3AY7 - chains A and B; structure by X-ray diffraction, 1.90 A resolution.

== Chain A (and B) ==
Molecule: Glucose 1-dehydrogenase 4
Organism: Bacillus megaterium
Notes: EC 1.1.1.47; chain B of this document is another copy of the same molecule, construct and numbering; everything in this record applies to it too
Reference sequence: P39485 (DHG4_BACME); residue numbers follow UniProt; this construct covers 1-261
Chain sequence (269 residues; each row starts with the number of its first residue; numbers below 1 keep their minus sign (Met-7 is residue -7)):
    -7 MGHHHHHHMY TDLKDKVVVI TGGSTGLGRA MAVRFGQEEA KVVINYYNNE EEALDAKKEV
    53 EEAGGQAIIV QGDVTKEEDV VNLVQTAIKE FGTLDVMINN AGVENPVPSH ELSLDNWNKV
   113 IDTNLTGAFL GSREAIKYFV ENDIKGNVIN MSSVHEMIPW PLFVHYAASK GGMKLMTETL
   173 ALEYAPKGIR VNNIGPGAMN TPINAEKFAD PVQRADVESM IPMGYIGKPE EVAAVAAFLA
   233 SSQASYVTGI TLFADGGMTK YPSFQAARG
Not modelled in the structure: -7 to -1, 260-261 (chain B: -7 to -1, 259-261)
Differences from the reference sequence: expression tag (-7 to 0); engineered mutation Ala259 (Gly in P39485)
Curated features (UniProtKB/Swiss-Prot):
  - active site: Tyr158 (Proton acceptor)
  - binding site (substrate): Ser145
Reported in the primary citation:
  - conformationally variable residues (order/disorder transition, side-chain flip): Lys199, Ala259 to Gly261
  - catalytic residues: Ser145, Tyr158 (citing earlier work)
  - mutagenesis - G261A (100-1000-fold), G261V (100-1000-fold), G261DEL (100-1000-fold): decreased catalytic activity on d-glucose
  - mutagenesis - A258F: decreased catalytic activity
  - mutagenesis - A258F, G261DEL: decreased stability
  - specificity-determining residues: Tyr39 (proposed by the authors, not directly observed)

== Chain A / chain B interface ==
Pairs across the interface (72):
  Glu69(A) with Leu106(B)
  Pro100(A) with Glu175(B)
  Ser101(A) with Arg125(B); Leu172(B); Glu175(B), hydrogen bond; Tyr176(B), hydrogen bond (backbone-side chain)
  His102(A) with Arg125(B); Ile128(B); Lys129(B); Tyr176(B), hydrogen bond
  Leu104(A) with Phe121(B); Arg125(B), hydrogen bond (backbone-side chain)
  Ser105(A) with Arg125(B)
  Leu106(A) with Glu69(B); Thr118(B); Arg125(B)
  Trp109(A) with Leu117(B), hydrophobic; Thr118(B), hydrogen bond; Phe121(B), hydrophobic
  Leu117(A) with Trp109(B), hydrophobic
  Thr118(A) with Leu106(B); Trp109(B), hydrogen bond
  Phe121(A) with Leu104(B); Trp109(B), hydrophobic
  Arg125(A) with Ser101(B); His102(B); Leu104(B), hydrogen bond (side chain-backbone); Ser105(B); Leu106(B)
  Ile128(A) with His102(B)
  Lys129(A) with His102(B)
  Val132(A) with His102(B)
  His147(A) with Leu167(B)
  Glu148(A) with Leu167(B)
  Pro151(A) with Glu170(B); Thr171(B)
  Trp152(A) with Thr171(B), hydrogen bond (backbone-side chain)
  Pro153(A) with Thr171(B); Leu174(B), hydrophobic; Glu175(B)
  Leu154(A) with Glu175(B), hydrogen bond (backbone-side chain)
  Val156(A) with Met168(B), hydrophobic; Thr171(B)
  Ala159(A) with Leu167(B); Thr171(B)
  Ala160(A) with Gly164(B)
  Gly163(A) with Gly163(B); Gly164(B); Leu167(B)
  Gly164(A) with Ala160(B); Gly163(B); Gly164(B)
  Leu167(A) with His147(B); Glu148(B); Met149(B); Ala159(B); Gly163(B)
  Met168(A) with Val156(B)
  Glu170(A) with Pro151(B)
  Thr171(A) with Pro151(B); Trp152(B), hydrogen bond (side chain-backbone); Pro153(B); Val156(B); Ala159(B)
  Leu172(A) with Ser101(B)
  Leu174(A) with Pro153(B)
  Glu175(A) with Pro100(B); Ser101(B), hydrogen bond; Pro153(B); Leu154(B), hydrogen bond (side chain-backbone)
  Tyr176(A) with Ser101(B), hydrogen bond (side chain-backbone); His102(B), hydrogen bond
Other interface residues (no listed pair), chain A (40 interface residues in all): Val99, Asn110, Ile113, Leu122, Met149, Ile150
Other interface residues (no listed pair), chain B (40 interface residues in all): Val99, Asn110, Ile113, Leu122, Val132, Ile150

== Summary ==
Chain A and chain B each contribute 40 residues to their interface; the contacts include 14 hydrogen bonds.
Among the polar pairs are Ser101(A)-Glu175(B), Ser101(A)-Tyr176(B) and His102(A)-Tyr176(B). From the paper:
catalytic residues Ser145(A) and Tyr158(A); G261A, G261V and G261DEL of chain A reduce catalytic activity on
d-glucose.
Chain A and chain B are both Glucose 1-dehydrogenase 4 (Bacillus megaterium); the structure, Crystal structure
of Bacillus megaterium glucose dehydrogenase 4 G259A mutant, was determined by X-ray diffraction together with
3AY6, 3AUS, 3AUT and 3AUU from the same study.
